5DXE - chains B and D of the 4 polymer chains in the assembly; structure by X-ray diffraction, 1.50 A resolution.

== Chain B ==
Molecule: Estrogen receptor
From: Homo sapiens
UniProt: P03372 (ESR1_HUMAN); residues 297-554 here = UniProt positions 297-554
Sequence (261 residues; each row starts with the number of its first residue):
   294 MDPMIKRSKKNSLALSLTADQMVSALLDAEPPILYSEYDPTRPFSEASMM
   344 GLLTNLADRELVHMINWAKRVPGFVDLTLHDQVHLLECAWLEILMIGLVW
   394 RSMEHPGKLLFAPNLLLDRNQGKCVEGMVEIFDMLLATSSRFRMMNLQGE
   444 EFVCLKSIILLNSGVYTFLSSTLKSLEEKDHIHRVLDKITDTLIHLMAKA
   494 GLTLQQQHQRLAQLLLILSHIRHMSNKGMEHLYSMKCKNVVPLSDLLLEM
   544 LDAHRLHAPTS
Disordered / not traced: 294-307, 332-336, 461-471, 549-554
Modified / non-standard residues: Cys-381 (S-methyl-thio-cysteine; SCH); Cys-417 (S-methyl-thio-cysteine; SCH); Cys-530 (S-methyl-thio-cysteine; SCH)
Sequence notes: initiating methionine (294); expression tag (295-296); engineered mutation Ser-537 (Tyr in P03372)
Small-molecule neighbours: estradiol (EST): Met-343, Leu-346, Thr-347, Leu-349, Ala-350, Glu-353, Leu-384, Leu-387, Met-388, Leu-391, Arg-394, Phe-404, Met-421, Ile-424, Leu-428, Gly-521, His-524, Leu-525

== Chain D ==
Molecule: Nuclear receptor coactivator 2
UniProt: Q15596 (NCOA2_HUMAN); residues 2-12 here correspond to UniProt positions 687-697 (UniProt number = residue number + 685)
Sequence (13 residues; numbered 1 to 13; the number before each row is that of its first residue):
     1 XHKLLHRLLQDSX
Covalently attached groups: covalent link Leu-4/Leu-8
Modified / non-standard residues: ACE (acetyl group) at position 1, NH2 (amino group) at position 13; Leu-4, Leu-8 (2-methyl-L-norleucine; MK8)
Sequence notes: expression tag (1, 13); conflict Leu-4 (Ile689 in Q15596)

== Interface between chain B and chain D ==
Contacting residue pairs (19):
  Ile-358(B) with Leu-5(D), hydrophobic; Leu-8(D); Leu-9(D), hydrophobic
  Lys-362(B) with Leu-9(D); Asp-11(D); Ser-12(D); NH2_13(D)
  Leu-372(B) with His-6(D); Leu-9(D), hydrophobic; Gln-10(D)
  Gln-375(B) with Leu-9(D)
  Val-376(B) with Lys-3(D); Leu-5(D), hydrophobic; Leu-9(D), hydrophobic
  Glu-380(B) with Lys-3(D), salt bridge; Leu-5(D)
  Leu-539(B) with Leu-4(D)
  Glu-542(B) with Lys-3(D); Leu-4(D), hydrogen bond (side chain-backbone)
Also at the interface, not in a pair above, chain B (11 interface residues in all): Phe-367, Leu-379, Met-543

== In short ==
Chain B and chain D form an interface of 11 and 10 residues respectively; the contacts include 1 hydrogen bond
and 1 salt bridge. Among the polar pairs are Glu-380(B)/Lys-3(D) and Glu-542(B)/Leu-4(D). Ligands of chain B:
estradiol.
Here chain B is Estrogen receptor (Homo sapiens) and chain D is Nuclear receptor coactivator 2. Entry 5DXE
(Estrogen Receptor Alpha Ligand Binding Domain Y537S Mutant in Complex with Stapled Peptide SRC2-P4 and
Estradiol) was determined by X-ray diffraction together with 5DXB, 5DXG, 5DX3 and 5HYR from the same study.
